PDB entry 2HWP | X-ray diffraction, 2.48 A resolution | chain A

# Chain A
Molecule: Proto-oncogene tyrosine-protein kinase Src
Source organism: Gallus gallus
Notes: EC 2.7.10.2
UniProt: P00523 (SRC_CHICK); residues 251-533 here correspond to UniProt positions 250-532 (UniProt number = residue number - 1)
Chain sequence (286 residues; row label = number of the first residue in the row):
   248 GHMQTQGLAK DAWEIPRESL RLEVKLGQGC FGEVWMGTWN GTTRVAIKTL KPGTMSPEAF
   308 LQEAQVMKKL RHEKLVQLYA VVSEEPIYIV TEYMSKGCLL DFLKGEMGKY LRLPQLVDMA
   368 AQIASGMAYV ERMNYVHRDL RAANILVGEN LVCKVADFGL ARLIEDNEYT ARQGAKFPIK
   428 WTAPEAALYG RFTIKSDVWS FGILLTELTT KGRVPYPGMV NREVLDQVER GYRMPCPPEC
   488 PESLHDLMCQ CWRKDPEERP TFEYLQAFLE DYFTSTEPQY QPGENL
Disordered / not traced: 248-255, 269-270, 278, 297-306, 310, 332, 406-423
Covalently attached groups: N-[4-(3-bromo-phenylamino)-quinazolin-6-yl]-acrylamide (DJK) linked to C345
Construct notes: cloning artifact (248-250); engineered mutation C345 (Ser344 in P00523)
Ligand contacts: DJK (N-[4-(3-bromo-phenylamino)-quinazolin-6-yl]-acrylamide): V281, A293, K295, M314, I336, T338, G344, D348, A390, L393, D404

# In short
Covalently linked compound DJK: at C345.
Chain A is Proto-oncogene tyrosine-protein kinase Src (Gallus gallus); the structure, Crystal structure of Src
kinase domain in complex with covalent inhibitor PD168393, was determined by X-ray diffraction (same
publication as 2HWO, 2J5E and 2J5F).
